Entry 6KVO (X-ray diffraction, 2.50 A resolution); this record covers chains B and C of the 6 polymer chains in the assembly.

Chain B:
Molecule: NtMOC1
Organism: Nicotiana tabacum
UniProt: A0A1S4CVP6 (A0A1S4CVP6_TOBAC); residue numbers follow UniProt; this construct covers 108-275
Chain sequence (171 residues; row label = number of the first residue in the row):
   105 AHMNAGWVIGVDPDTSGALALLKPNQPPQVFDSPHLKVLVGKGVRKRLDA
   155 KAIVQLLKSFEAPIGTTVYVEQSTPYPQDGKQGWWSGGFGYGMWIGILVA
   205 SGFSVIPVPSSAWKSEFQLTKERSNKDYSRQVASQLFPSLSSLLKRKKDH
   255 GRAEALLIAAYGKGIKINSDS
Unresolved in the structure: 105-109, 269-275
Differences from the reference sequence: expression tag (105-107); engineered mutation Lys-162 (Gln in A0A1S4CVP6), Gln-235 (Glu in A0A1S4CVP6), Gln-239 (Glu in A0A1S4CVP6)
Ion coordination: Mg2+: Glu-175 (shared with 1 residue of chain E)
What the authors report for this chain:
  - mutagenesis - G200E/A204E: abolished binding to another copy of this molecule
  - mutagenesis - G200E, A204E: decreased binding to another copy of this molecule
  - mutagenesis - G200E, A204E: decreased catalytic activity on HJ
  - catalytic residues: Asp-116, Asp-118, Glu-175, Glu-258
  - mutagenesis - D116A, D118A, R149D, R149D/K185D/K218D/K225D, E175A, D183A, K185D, K218D, R250D/K251D/K252D, E258A: abolished catalytic activity on HJ
  - mutagenesis - D116A, D118A, R149D, E175A, Y180A, K185D, K218D, E258A: unchanged binding to HJ
  - binding site for the 18-nt DNA strand: Arg-149
  - binding site for the 18-nt DNA strand: Arg-149, Lys-185, Gln-186, Gly-187
  - binding site for the 18-nt DNA strand (chain C): Lys-185
  - binding site for the 18-nt DNA strand: Tyr-180, Asp-183, Lys-218, Lys-225
  - mutagenesis - Y180A, K225D: unchanged catalytic activity on HJ
  - mutagenesis - R149D/K185D/K218D/K225D, R250D/K251D/K252D: abolished binding to HJ
  - specificity-determining residues: Asp-183
  - mutagenesis - D183A: decreased binding to HJ

Chain C:
Molecule: 18-nt DNA strand
Sequence (18 nucleotides; each row starts with the number of its first residue):
     1 ACAACAGATGATGGAGCT

How chain B and chain C interact:
Residue-residue contacts (6; chain B residue first):
  Thr-178(B) / DT12(C)  sugar contact
  Pro-179(B) / DA11(C)  base contact
  Pro-181(B) / DA11(C)  base contact
  Trp-188(B) / DA11(C)  sugar contact
  Pro-213(B) / DG13(C)  phosphate contact
  Pro-213(B) / DG14(C)  phosphate contact
Also at the interface, not in a pair above, chain B (7 interface residues in all): Tyr-180, Ser-215

In short:
Chain B and chain C form an interface of 7 and 4 residues respectively. From the paper: catalytic residues
Asp-116(B), Asp-118(B) and Glu-175(B) among others; D116A, D118A and R149D of chain B, among others, abolish
catalytic activity on HJ; 15 substitutions were tested in all.
Chain B is NtMOC1 (Nicotiana tabacum) and chain C is an 18-nt DNA strand; the structure, Crystal structure of
chloroplast resolvase in complex with Holliday junction, was determined by X-ray diffraction together with
6LCM and 6LCT from the same study.
